Entry 7LKH (electron microscopy, 3.50 A resolution); this record covers chains H and L of the 3 polymer chains in the assembly.

Chain H:
Name: 4G10 Fab heavy chain
From: Mus musculus
Notes: antibody fragment or engineered binder
Amino-acid sequence (231 residues; numbered -4 to 226; the number before each row is that of its first residue; numbers below 1 keep their minus sign (Thr-4 is residue -4)):
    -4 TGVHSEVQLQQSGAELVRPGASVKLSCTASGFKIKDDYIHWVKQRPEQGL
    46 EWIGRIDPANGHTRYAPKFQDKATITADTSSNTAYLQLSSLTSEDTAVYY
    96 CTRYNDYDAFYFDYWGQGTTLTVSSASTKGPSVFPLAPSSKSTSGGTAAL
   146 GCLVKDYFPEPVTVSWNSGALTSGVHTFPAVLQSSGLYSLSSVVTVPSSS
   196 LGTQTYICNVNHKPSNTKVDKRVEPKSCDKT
Not modelled in the structure: -4 to 0, 122-226
Cystine bridges: Cys22-Cys96

Chain L:
Name: 4G10 Fab kappa chain
From: Mus musculus
Notes: antibody fragment or engineered binder
Amino-acid sequence (214 residues; numbered 1 to 214; the number before each row is that of its first residue):
     1 DIQMTQTTSSLSASLGDRVTISCRASQDIRNYLNWYQQKPDGTVKLLIYY
    51 TSRLHSGVPSRFSGSGSGTDYSLTISNLEQEDIATYFCQQTNTLPWTFGG
   101 GTKVEIKRTVAAPSVFIFPPSDEQLKSGTASVVCLLNNFYPREAKVQWKV
   151 DNALQSGNSQESVTEQDSKDSTYSLSSTLTLSKADYEKHKVYACEVTHQG
   201 LSSPVTKSFNRGEC
Not modelled in the structure: 110-214
Cystine bridges: Cys23-Cys88

How chain H and chain L interact:
Contacting residue pairs (22; chain H residue first):
  His35(H) with Trp96(L)
  Gln39(H) with Gln38(L), hydrogen bond
  Leu45(H) with Phe98(L)
  Trp47(H) with Pro95(L), hydrophobic; Trp96(L)
  Arg59(H) with Leu94(L)
  Tyr95(H) with Gln38(L), hydrogen bond; Gly42(L), hydrogen bond (side chain-backbone)
  Tyr99(H) with Trp96(L), hydrophobic
  Asp103(H) with Tyr32(L), hydrogen bond
  Ala104(H) with Thr91(L), hydrogen bond (backbone-side chain)
  Phe105(H) with Asn34(L); Thr91(L)
  Tyr106(H) with Tyr36(L); Leu46(L), hydrophobic; Tyr49(L), hydrophobic
  Phe107(H) with Tyr36(L), hydrogen bond (backbone-side chain); Leu46(L); Gln89(L); Trp96(L), hydrophobic; Phe98(L), hydrophobic
  Trp110(H) with Val44(L), hydrophobic
Interface residues without a listed pair, chain H (17 interface residues in all): Glu46, Pro62, Asp108, Gln112
Interface residues without a listed pair, chain L (16 interface residues in all): His55, Phe87

Overview:
17 residues of chain H face 16 of chain L across their interface, with 6 hydrogen bonds. Among the polar pairs
are Gln39(H)-Gln38(L), Tyr95(H)-Gln38(L) and Tyr95(H)-Gly42(L).
Chain H is 4G10 Fab heavy chain and chain L is 4G10 Fab kappa chain, both from Mus musculus; the structure,
Chicken Scap D435V L1-L7 domain / Fab complex focused map, was determined by electron microscopy (same
publication as 7LKF).
